Entry 3DU7 (X-ray diffraction, 4.10 A resolution (low resolution: residue-level contacts below are approximate; hydrogen-bond / salt-bridge calls are withheld)); this record covers chains C and D of the 5 polymer chains in the assembly.

Chain C:
Name: Tubulin alpha-1C chain
From: Bos taurus
UniProtKB: Q3ZCJ7 (TBA1C_BOVIN); numbering as in UniProt (aligned over 1-449)
Sequence (449 residues; row label = number of the first residue in the row):
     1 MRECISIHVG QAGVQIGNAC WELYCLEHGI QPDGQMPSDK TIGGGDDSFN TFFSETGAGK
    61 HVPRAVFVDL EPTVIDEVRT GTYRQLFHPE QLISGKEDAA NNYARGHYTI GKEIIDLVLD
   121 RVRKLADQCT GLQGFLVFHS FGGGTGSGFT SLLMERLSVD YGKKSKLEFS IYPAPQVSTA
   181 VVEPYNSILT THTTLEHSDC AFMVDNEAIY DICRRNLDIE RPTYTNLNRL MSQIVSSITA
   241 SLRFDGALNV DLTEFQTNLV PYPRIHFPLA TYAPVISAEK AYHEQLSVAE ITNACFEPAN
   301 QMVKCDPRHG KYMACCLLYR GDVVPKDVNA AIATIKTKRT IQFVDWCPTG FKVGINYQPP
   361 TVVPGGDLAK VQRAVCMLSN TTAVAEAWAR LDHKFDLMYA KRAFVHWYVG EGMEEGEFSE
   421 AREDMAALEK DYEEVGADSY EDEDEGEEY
Disordered / not traced: 1, 440-449
Residues lining bound ligands:
  - CN2 (2-mercapto-N-[1,2,3,10-tetramethoxy-9-oxo-5,6,7,9-tetrahydro-benzo[a]heptalen-7-yl]acetamide): Ser178, Thr179, Ala180, Val181
  - GTP: Gly10, Gln11, Ala12, Gln15, Ile16, Asp69, Glu71, Asp98, Ala99, Ala100, Asn101, Ser140, Gly142, Gly143, Gly144, Thr145, Gly146, Ile171, Pro173, Val177, Ser178, Thr179, Glu183, Asn206, Tyr224, Asn228, Met231
  - Phomopsin A (HOS): Pro325, Val328, Asn329, Phe351, Val353, Ile355
Curated features (UniProtKB/Swiss-Prot):
  - motif: Met1 to Cys4 (MREC motif)
  - active site: Glu254
  - binding site (GTP): Gln11, Glu71, Ser140, Gly144, Thr145, Thr179, Asn206, Asn228
  - binding site (Mg(2+)): Glu71
  - site: Tyr449 (Involved in polymerization)
  - modified residue: Lys40 (N6-acetyllysine), Tyr282 (3'-nitrotyrosine), Tyr432 (Phosphotyrosine), Ser439 (Phosphoserine), Tyr449 (3'-nitrotyrosine)

Chain D:
Name: Tubulin beta-2B chain
From: Bos taurus
UniProtKB: Q6B856 (TBB2B_BOVIN); the author numbering skips numbers that UniProt does not, so the offset changes along the chain: 1-44 = UniProt 1-44; 47-360 = UniProt 45-358; 369-455 = UniProt 359-445
Sequence (445 residues; numbered 1 to 455; 10 numbers in that range are skipped by the numbering (no residue carries them; nothing is unmodelled there); the number before each row is that of its first residue):
     1 MREIVHIQAG QCGNQIGAKF WEVISDEHGI DPTGSYHGDS DLQL
    47 ERINVYYNEA TGNKYVPRAI LVDLEPGTMD SVRSGPFGQI FRPDNFVFGQ SGAGNNWAKG
   107 HYTEGAELVD SVLDVVRKES ESCDCLQGFQ LTHSLGGGTG SGMGTLLISK IREEYPDRIM
   167 NTFSVMPSPK VSDTVVEPYN ATLSVHQLVE NTDETYSIDN EALYDICFRT LKLTTPTYGD
   227 LNHLVSATMS GVTTCLRFPG QLNADLRKLA VNMVPFPRLH FFMPGFAPLT SRGSQQYRAL
   287 TVPELTQQMF DSKNMMAACD PRHGRYLTVA AVFRGRMSMK EVDEQMLNVQ NKNSSYFVEW
   347 IPNNVKTAVC DIPP
   369 RGLKMSATFI GNSTAIQELF KRISEQFTAM FRRKAFLHWY TGEGMDEMEF TEAESNMNDL
   429 VSEYQQYQDA TADEQGEFEE EEGEDEA
Disordered / not traced: 1, 438-455
Residues lining bound ligands:
  - CN2 (2-mercapto-N-[1,2,3,10-tetramethoxy-9-oxo-5,6,7,9-tetrahydro-benzo[a]heptalen-7-yl]acetamide): Val238, Thr239, Thr240, Cys241, Leu242, Leu248, Asn249, Ala250, Lys254, Leu255, Asn258, Met259, Val315, Ala316, Ala317, Val318, Asn350, Lys352, Ile378
  - GDP (guanosine-5'-diphosphate): Gly10, Gln11, Cys12, Gln15, Ile16, Asp69, Ala99, Asn101, Ser140, Gly142, Gly143, Gly144, Thr145, Gly146, Ser147, Val171, Pro173, Val177, Ser178, Glu183, Asn206, Leu209, Tyr224, Leu227, Asn228
  - Phomopsin A (HOS): Gln15, Pro175, Lys176, Val177, Ser178, Asp179, Tyr210, Thr221, Pro222, Thr223, Tyr224, Gly225
Curated features (UniProtKB/Swiss-Prot):
  - motif: Met1 to Ile4 (MREI motif)
  - binding site (GTP): Gln11, Glu71, Ser140, Gly144, Thr145, Gly146, Asn206, Asn228
  - binding site (Mg(2+)): Glu71
  - modified residue: Ser40 (Phosphoserine), Thr57 (Phosphothreonine), Lys60 (N6-acetyllysine), Ser174 (Phosphoserine), Thr287 (Phosphothreonine), Thr292 (Phosphothreonine), Arg320 (Omega-N-methylarginine), Glu448 (5-glutamyl polyglutamate)
  - cross-link (Glycyl lysine isopeptide (Lys-Gly)): Lys60 (interchain with G-Cter in ubiquitin), Lys326 (interchain with G-Cter in ubiquitin)

How chain C and chain D interact:
Residue-residue contacts (50):
  Gln11(C) - Leu248(D)
  Glu71(C) - Asn249(D)
  Thr73(C) - Asn249(D)
  Lys96(C) - Asp130(D)
  Lys96(C) - Cys131(D)
  Glu97(C) - Leu132(D)
  Glu97(C) - Arg164(D)
  Glu97(C) - Arg253(D)
  Asp98(C) - Asp251(D)
  Asp98(C) - Lys254(D)
  Ala100(C) - Arg253(D)
  Ala100(C) - Val257(D)
  Asn101(C) - Lys254(D)
  Arg105(C) - Arg164(D)
  Arg105(C) - Arg253(D)
  Pro175(C) - Asn349(D)
  Pro175(C) - Lys352(D)
  Ser178(C) - Lys352(D)
  Thr179(C) - Lys352(D)
  Ala180(C) - Asn258(D)
  Val181(C) - Asn258(D)
  Val181(C) - Ile347(D)
  Val181(C) - Asn349(D)
  Val182(C) - Val257(D)
  Val182(C) - Asn258(D)
  Glu220(C) - Lys326(D)
  Arg221(C) - Ser324(D)
  Arg221(C) - Met325(D)
  Tyr224(C) - Leu248(D)
  Lys394(C) - Pro348(D)
  Lys394(C) - Asn349(D)
  Leu397(C) - Trp346(D)
  Met398(C) - Trp346(D)
  Met398(C) - Pro348(D)
  Lys401(C) - Phe262(D)
  Lys401(C) - Trp346(D)
  Lys401(C) - Asp437(D)
  Ala403(C) - Pro261(D)
  Ala403(C) - Phe262(D)
  Phe404(C) - Asn258(D)
  Phe404(C) - Val260(D)
  Phe404(C) - Pro261(D)
  Phe404(C) - Ile347(D)
  His406(C) - Pro261(D)
  His406(C) - Phe262(D)
  His406(C) - Pro263(D)
  Trp407(C) - Ala256(D)
  Trp407(C) - Val257(D)
  Trp407(C) - Val260(D)
  Glu411(C) - Arg253(D)
Also at the interface, not in a pair above, chain C (29 interface residues in all): Gln176, Arg402
Also at the interface, not in a pair above, chain D (29 interface residues in all): Arg2, Asp199, Thr314, Asn350

Summary:
The chain C/chain D interface involves 29 residues from each chain. Compound CN2 is bound between chain C and
chain D. Ligands of chain C: Phomopsin A and GTP. Chain D binds GDP and Phomopsin A.
Here chain C is Tubulin alpha-1C chain and chain D is Tubulin beta-2B chain, both from Bos taurus. Entry 3DU7
(Tubulin-colchicine-phomopsin A: Stathmin-like domain complex) was determined by X-ray diffraction (same
publication as 3E22).
